Entry 8DK5 (electron microscopy, 2.71 A resolution); this record covers chains H and J of the 12 polymer chains in the assembly.

== Chain H ==
Molecule: Histone H2B type 2-E
Source organism: Homo sapiens
Reference sequence: Q16778 (H2B2E_HUMAN); numbering as in UniProt (aligned over 1-126)
Sequence (126 residues; numbered 1 to 126; the number before each row is that of its first residue):
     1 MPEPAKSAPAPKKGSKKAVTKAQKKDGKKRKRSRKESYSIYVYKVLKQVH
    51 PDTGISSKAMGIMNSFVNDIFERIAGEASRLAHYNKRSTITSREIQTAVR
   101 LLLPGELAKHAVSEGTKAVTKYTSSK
Disordered / not traced: 1-31
Swiss-Prot annotation at these positions:
  - modified residue: Pro2 (N-acetylproline), Glu3 (ADP-ribosyl glutamic acid), Lys6 (N6-(2-hydroxyisobutyryl)lysine), Ser7 (ADP-ribosylserine), Lys12 (N6-(beta-hydroxybutyryl)lysine), Lys13 (N6-(2-hydroxyisobutyryl)lysine), Ser15 (Phosphoserine), Lys16 (N6-acetyllysine), Lys17 (N6-(beta-hydroxybutyryl)lysine), Lys21 (N6-(2-hydroxyisobutyryl)lysine), Lys24 (N6-(2-hydroxyisobutyryl)lysine), Lys25 (N6-(2-hydroxyisobutyryl)lysine), Lys35 (N6-(2-hydroxyisobutyryl)lysine), Glu36 (PolyADP-ribosyl glutamic acid), Ser37 (Phosphoserine), Lys44 (N6-(2-hydroxyisobutyryl)lysine), Lys47 (N6-(2-hydroxyisobutyryl)lysine), Lys58 (N6,N6-dimethyllysine), Arg80 (Dimethylated arginine), Lys86 (N6,N6,N6-trimethyllysine) and 6 more in UniProt
  - glycosylation: Ser113 (O-linked (GlcNAc) serine)
  - cross-link (Glycyl lysine isopeptide (Lys-Gly)): Lys6 (interchain with G-Cter in SUMO2), Lys21 (interchain with G-Cter in SUMO2), Lys35 (interchain with G-Cter in ubiquitin), Lys121 (interchain with G-Cter in ubiquitin)

== Chain J ==
Molecule: 187-nt DNA strand
Sequence (187 nucleotides; numbered -14 to 172; the number before each row is that of its first residue; numbers below 1 keep their minus sign (DA-14 is residue -14)):
   -14 ACTACATGAAGTATGTGTCTTTATTCACAAGCTTGCACAATCCCTGCTGG
    36 ACAATTCTGAGTGATGGCAGCTCCCACCTTTCCTTCTTCCTTCACTTAGA
    86 CTACATTTATTCAGCATCTGTATTGTTGGAGTAAGTTCCATGTTAATACT
   136 CACCACTGAGGATTCTTTCTCTCCACTTAACTTATGC
Disordered / not traced: -14 to 3, 153-172
Construct notes: conflict DC150 (Dg34514 in 2225930), DT153 (Da34517 in 2225930), DC154 (Da34518 in 2225930), DC156 (Da34520 in 2225930); insertion (157)

== Interface between chain H and chain J ==
Residue-residue contacts - 15 pairs, chain H then chain J:
  Ser33(H) - DT109(J)  phosphate contact
  Arg34(H) - DG31(J)  base contact
  Arg34(H) - DC32(J)  sugar contact
  Tyr43(H) - DT26(J)  hydrogen bond to the phosphate
  Tyr43(H) - DC27(J)  phosphate contact
  Gly54(H) - DT26(J)  phosphate contact
  Ile55(H) - DA25(J)  sugar contact
  Ile55(H) - DT26(J)  hydrogen bond to the phosphate
  Ser56(H) - DA25(J)  phosphate contact
  Ser57(H) - DA25(J)  hydrogen bond to the phosphate
  Lys58(H) - DA25(J)  salt bridge to the phosphate
  Arg87(H) - DA45(J)  phosphate contact
  Ser88(H) - DG44(J)  sugar contact
  Ser88(H) - DA45(J)  phosphate contact
  Thr89(H) - DA45(J)  phosphate contact
Interface residues without a listed pair, chain H (13 interface residues in all): Arg32, Lys86
Interface residues without a listed pair, chain J (10 interface residues in all): DT33, DG46

== In short ==
13 residues of chain H and 10 residues of chain J are in contact; the contacts include 3 hydrogen bonds and 1
salt bridge. Polar pairs include Tyr43(H)-DT26(J), Ile55(H)-DT26(J) and Ser57(H)-DA25(J).
Here chain H is Histone H2B type 2-E (Homo sapiens) and chain J is a 187-nt DNA strand. Entry 8DK5 (Structure
of 187bp LIN28b nucleosome with site 0 mutation) was determined by electron microscopy together with 7U0G,
7U0I, 7U0J, 8SPS and 8SPU from the same study.
